Entry 7WS5 (electron microscopy, 3.70 A resolution); this record covers chains A and D of the 9 polymer chains in the assembly.

# Chain A
Molecule: Spike glycoprotein
From: Severe acute respiratory syndrome coronavirus 2
UniProt: P0DTC2 (SPIKE_SARS2); aligned to UniProt positions 1-1208 over residues 1-1208
Sequence (1205 residues; row label = number of the first residue in the row; note: 5 numbers in that range are skipped by the numbering (no residue carries them; nothing is unmodelled there); a row labelled like 214A-214B holds insertion residues (214A, then the next letters in order)):
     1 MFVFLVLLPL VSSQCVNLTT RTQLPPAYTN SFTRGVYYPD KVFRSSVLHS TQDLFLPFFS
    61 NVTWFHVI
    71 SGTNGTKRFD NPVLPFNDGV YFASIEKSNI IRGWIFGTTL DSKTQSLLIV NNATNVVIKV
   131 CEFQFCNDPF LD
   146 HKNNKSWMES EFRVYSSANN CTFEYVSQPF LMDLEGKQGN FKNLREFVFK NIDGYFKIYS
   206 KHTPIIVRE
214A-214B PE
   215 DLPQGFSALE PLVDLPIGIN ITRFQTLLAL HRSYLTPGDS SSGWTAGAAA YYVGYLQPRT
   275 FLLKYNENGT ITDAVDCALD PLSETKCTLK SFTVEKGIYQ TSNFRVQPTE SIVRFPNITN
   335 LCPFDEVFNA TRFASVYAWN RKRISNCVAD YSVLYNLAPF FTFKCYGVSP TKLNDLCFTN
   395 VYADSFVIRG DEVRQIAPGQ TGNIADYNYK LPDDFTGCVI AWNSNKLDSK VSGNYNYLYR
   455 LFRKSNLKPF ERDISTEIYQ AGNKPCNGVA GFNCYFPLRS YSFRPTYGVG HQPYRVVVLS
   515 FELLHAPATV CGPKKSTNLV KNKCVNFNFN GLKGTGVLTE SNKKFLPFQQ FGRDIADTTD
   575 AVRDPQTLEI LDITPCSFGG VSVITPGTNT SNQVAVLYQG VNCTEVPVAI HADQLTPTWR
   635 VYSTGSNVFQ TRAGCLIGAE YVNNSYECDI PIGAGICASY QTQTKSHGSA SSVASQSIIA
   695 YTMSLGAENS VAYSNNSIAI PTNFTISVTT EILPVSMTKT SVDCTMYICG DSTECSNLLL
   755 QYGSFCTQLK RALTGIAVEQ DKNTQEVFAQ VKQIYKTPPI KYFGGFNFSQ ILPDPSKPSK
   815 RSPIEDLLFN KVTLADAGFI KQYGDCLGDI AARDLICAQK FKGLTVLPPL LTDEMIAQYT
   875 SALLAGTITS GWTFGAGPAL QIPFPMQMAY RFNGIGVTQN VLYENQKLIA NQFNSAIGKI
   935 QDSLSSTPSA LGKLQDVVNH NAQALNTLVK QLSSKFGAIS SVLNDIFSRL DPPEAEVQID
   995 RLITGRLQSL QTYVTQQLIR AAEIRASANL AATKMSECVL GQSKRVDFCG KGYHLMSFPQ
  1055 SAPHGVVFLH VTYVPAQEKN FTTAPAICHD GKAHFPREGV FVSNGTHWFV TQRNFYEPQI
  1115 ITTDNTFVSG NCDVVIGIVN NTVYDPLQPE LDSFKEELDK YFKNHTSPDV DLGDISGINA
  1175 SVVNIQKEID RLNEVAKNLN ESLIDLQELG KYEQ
Disordered / not traced: 1-13, 71-76, 146-152, 177-184, 211-214, 214A-214B, 248-256, 621-640, 676-690, 828-852, 1148-1208
Sequence notes: variant Val67 (Ala in P0DTC2), Ile95 (Thr in P0DTC2), Asp142 (Gly in P0DTC2), Ile211 (Leu212 in P0DTC2), Asp339 (Gly in P0DTC2), Leu371 (Ser in P0DTC2), Pro373 (Ser in P0DTC2), Phe375 (Ser in P0DTC2), Asn417 (Lys in P0DTC2), Lys440 (Asn in P0DTC2), Ser446 (Gly in P0DTC2), Asn477 (Ser in P0DTC2), Lys478 (Thr in P0DTC2), Ala484 (Glu in P0DTC2), Arg493 (Gln in P0DTC2), Ser496 (Gly in P0DTC2), Arg498 (Gln in P0DTC2), Tyr501 (Asn in P0DTC2), His505 (Tyr in P0DTC2), Lys547 (Thr in P0DTC2), Gly614 (Asp in P0DTC2), Tyr655 (His in P0DTC2), Lys679 (Asn in P0DTC2), His681 (Pro in P0DTC2), Lys764 (Asn in P0DTC2), Tyr796 (Asp in P0DTC2), Lys856 (Asn in P0DTC2), His954 (Gln in P0DTC2), Lys969 (Asn in P0DTC2), Phe981 (Leu in P0DTC2); insertion (214, 214A-214B); engineered mutation Gly682 (Arg in P0DTC2), Ser683 (Arg in P0DTC2), Ser685 (Arg in P0DTC2), Pro817 (Phe in P0DTC2), Pro892 (Ala in P0DTC2), Pro899 (Ala in P0DTC2), Pro942 (Ala in P0DTC2), Pro986 (Lys in P0DTC2), Pro987 (Val in P0DTC2)
Cystine bridges: Cys15-Cys136, Cys131-Cys166, Cys291-Cys301, Cys336-Cys361, Cys379-Cys432, Cys391-Cys525, Cys480-Cys488, Cys538-Cys590, Cys617-Cys649, Cys662-Cys671, Cys738-Cys760, Cys743-Cys749, Cys1032-Cys1043, Cys1082-Cys1126
Covalent attachments: N-acetylglucosamine (NAG) linked to Asn61, Asn282, Asn709, Asn717, Asn801, Asn1098, Asn1134
Curated features (UniProtKB/Swiss-Prot):
  - region: Asn280 to Cys301 (Putative superantigen), Arg403 to Asp405 (Integrin-binding motif), Asn448 to Phe456 (Immunodominant HLA epitope recognized by the CD8+), Ser816 to Tyr837 (Fusion peptide 1), Lys835 to Phe855 (Fusion peptide 2), Asp1163 to Glu1202 (Heptad repeat 2)
  - site: Arg815, Ser816 (Cleavage)
  - glycosylation: Asn17 (N-linked (GlcNAc...) (complex) asparagine), Asn61 (N-linked (GlcNAc...) (hybrid) asparagine), Asn74 (N-linked (GlcNAc...) (complex) asparagine), Asn122 (N-linked (GlcNAc...) (hybrid) asparagine), Asn149 (N-linked (GlcNAc...) (complex) asparagine), Asn165 (N-linked (GlcNAc...) (complex) asparagine), Asn234 (N-linked (GlcNAc...) (high mannose) asparagine), Asn282 (N-linked (GlcNAc...) (complex) asparagine), Thr323 (O-linked (GalNAc) threonine), Ser325 (O-linked (HexNAc...) serine), Asn331 (N-linked (GlcNAc...) (complex) asparagine), Asn343 (N-linked (GlcNAc...) (complex) asparagine), Asn603 (N-linked (GlcNAc...) (hybrid) asparagine), Asn616 (N-linked (GlcNAc...) (complex) asparagine), Asn657 (N-linked (GlcNAc...) (complex) asparagine), Thr676 (O-linked (GlcNAc...) threonine), Thr678 (O-linked (GlcNAc...) threonine), Asn709 (N-linked (GlcNAc...) (high mannose) asparagine), Asn717 (N-linked (GlcNAc...) (hybrid) asparagine), Asn801 (N-linked (GlcNAc...) (hybrid) asparagine) and 6 more in UniProt

# Chain D
Molecule: 510A5 light chain
From: Homo sapiens
Sequence (108 residues; each row starts with the number of its first residue):
     1 DIQMTQSPSS LSASVGDRVT ITCRASQSIS SYLNWFQHKP GKAPKLLIYG ASSLQSGVPS
    61 RFSGSGSGTD FTLTISSLQP EDFATYYCQQ SYSTPPYTFG QGTKLEIK
Cystine bridges: Cys23-Cys88

# Chain A / chain D interface
Pairs across the interface - 4 pairs, chain A then chain D:
  Asn439(A) - Tyr32(D)  hydrogen bond
  Lys440(A) - Ser53(D)  hydrogen bond
  Pro499(A) - Tyr32(D)
  Thr500(A) - Tyr92(D)  hydrogen bond
Also at the interface, not in a pair above, chain A (5 interface residues in all): Gln506
Also at the interface, not in a pair above, chain D (4 interface residues in all): Gly50

# Summary
5 residues of chain A and 4 residues of chain D are in contact; the contacts include 3 hydrogen bonds. Polar
pairs include Asn439(A)-Tyr32(D), Lys440(A)-Ser53(D) and Thr500(A)-Tyr92(D). N-acetylglucosamine is covalently
linked to Asn61(A), Asn282(A), Asn709(A), Asn717(A), Asn801(A) and Asn1098(A) and 1 more.
Here chain A is Spike glycoprotein (Severe acute respiratory syndrome coronavirus 2) and chain D is 510A5
light chain (Homo sapiens). Entry 7WS5 (Structures of Omicron Spike complexes illuminate broad-spectrum
neutralizing antibody development) was determined by electron microscopy, deposited together with 7WS0, 7WS1,
7WS2, 7WS3, 7WS4, 7WS6 and 4 further entries.
